Entry 4XZY (X-ray diffraction, 2.70 A resolution); this record covers chains A and B.

# Chain A (and B)
Name: Peptidase S46
Organism: Porphyromonas gingivalis
Notes: chain B of this document is another copy of the same molecule, construct and numbering; everything in this record applies to it too
UniProtKB: A0A076NW73 (A0A076NW73_PORGN); numbering as in UniProt (aligned over 1-720)
Sequence (720 residues; each row starts with the number of its first residue):
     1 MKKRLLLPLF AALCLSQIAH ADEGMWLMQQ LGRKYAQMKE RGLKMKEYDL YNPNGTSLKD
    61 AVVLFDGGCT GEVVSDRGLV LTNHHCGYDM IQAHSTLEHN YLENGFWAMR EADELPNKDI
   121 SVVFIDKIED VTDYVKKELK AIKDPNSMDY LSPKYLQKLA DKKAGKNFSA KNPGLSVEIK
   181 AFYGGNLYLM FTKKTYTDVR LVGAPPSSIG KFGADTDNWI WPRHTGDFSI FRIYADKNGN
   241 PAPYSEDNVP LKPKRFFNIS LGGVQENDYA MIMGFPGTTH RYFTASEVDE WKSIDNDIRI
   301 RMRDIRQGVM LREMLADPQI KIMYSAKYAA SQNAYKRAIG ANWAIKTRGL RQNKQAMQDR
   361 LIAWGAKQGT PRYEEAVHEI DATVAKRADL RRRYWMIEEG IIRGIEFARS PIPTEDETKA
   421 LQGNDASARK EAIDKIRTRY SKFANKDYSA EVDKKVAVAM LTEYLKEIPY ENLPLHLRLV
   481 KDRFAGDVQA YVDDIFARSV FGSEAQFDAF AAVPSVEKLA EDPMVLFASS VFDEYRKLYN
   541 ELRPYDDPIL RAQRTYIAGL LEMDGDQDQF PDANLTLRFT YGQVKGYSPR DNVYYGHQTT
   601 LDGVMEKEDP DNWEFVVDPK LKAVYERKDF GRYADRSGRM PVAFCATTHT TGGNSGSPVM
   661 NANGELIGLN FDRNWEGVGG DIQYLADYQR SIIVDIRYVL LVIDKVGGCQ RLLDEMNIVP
Not modelled in the structure: 1-21
Disulfide bonds: C69-C86
What the authors report for this chain:
  - specificity-determining residues: R673
  - mutagenesis - R673A: abolished catalytic activity on Asp/Glu at the P1 position
  - mutagenesis - R673G: decreased catalytic activity on Gly-Glu-pNA
  - mutagenesis - R673G: decreased catalytic activity on Gly-Asp-pNA
  - mutagenesis - R337N/R673G: increased catalytic activity on Gly-Phe-pNA
  - mutagenesis - R337N/R673G: increased catalytic activity on Ala-Ala-pNA
  - mutagenesis - R337A, R337N: increased catalytic activity on Gly-Glu-pNA
  - mutagenesis - R337A: unchanged catalytic activity on Gly-Asp-pNA
  - mutagenesis - R337N: increased catalytic activity on Gly-Asp-pNA
  - specificity-determining residues: T650, N670 (by similarity / conservation)

# Chain A / chain B interface
Pairs across the interface (36; chain A residue first):
  W221(A) with N592(B)
  P222(A) with V593(B), hydrophobic
  H224(A) with D591(B), salt bridge
  R312(A) with R312(B); L315(B); A316(B)
  L315(A) with L315(B), hydrophobic
  A316(A) with R312(B)
  R590(A) with E606(B)
  D591(A) with H224(B), salt bridge; T599(B); T600(B), hydrogen bond (side chain-backbone); G603(B); E606(B), hydrogen bond (backbone-side chain); R639(B), salt bridge
  N592(A) with W221(B); Y594(B); Y595(B); G596(B), hydrogen bond (side chain-backbone); H597(B); Q598(B)
  V593(A) with P222(B), hydrophobic; Y594(B)
  Y594(A) with V593(B); Y594(B), hydrogen bond (backbone-backbone)
  Y595(A) with N592(B); V593(B), hydrophobic
  G596(A) with N592(B), hydrogen bond (backbone-side chain)
  H597(A) with N592(B), hydrogen bond (backbone-side chain)
  Q598(A) with N592(B)
  T599(A) with D591(B)
  T600(A) with D591(B), hydrogen bond (backbone-side chain)
  G603(A) with D591(B)
  E606(A) with R590(B); D591(B), hydrogen bond (side chain-backbone)
  R639(A) with D591(B), salt bridge
Also at the interface, not in a pair above, chain A (21 interface residues in all): E608
Also at the interface, not in a pair above, chain B (21 interface residues in all): K346

# Summary
The chain A/chain B interface involves 21 residues from each chain, with 8 hydrogen bonds and 4 salt bridges.
Polar contacts include H224(A)-D591(B), D591(A)-R639(B) and D591(A)-T600(B). The paper reports that R337A and
R337N of chain A increase catalytic activity on Gly-Glu-pNA; specificity determinants R673(A), T650(A) and
N670(A); 5 substitutions were tested in all.
Both chains are Peptidase S46 (Porphyromonas gingivalis). Entry 4XZY (Crystal structure of dipeptidyl
peptidase 11 (DPP11) from Porphyromonas gingivalis) was determined by X-ray diffraction (same publication as
4Y01, 4Y02, 4Y04 and 4Y06).
